PDB entry 8XN5 | electron microscopy, 2.87 A resolution | chains A and B of the 4 polymer chains in the assembly

Chain A:
Protein: Angiotensin-converting enzyme 2
Organism: Homo sapiens
Notes: EC 3.4.17.23, 3.4.17.-
UniProt: Q9BYF1 (ACE2_HUMAN); residues 19-615 here = UniProt positions 19-615
Chain sequence (603 residues; each row starts with the number of its first residue):
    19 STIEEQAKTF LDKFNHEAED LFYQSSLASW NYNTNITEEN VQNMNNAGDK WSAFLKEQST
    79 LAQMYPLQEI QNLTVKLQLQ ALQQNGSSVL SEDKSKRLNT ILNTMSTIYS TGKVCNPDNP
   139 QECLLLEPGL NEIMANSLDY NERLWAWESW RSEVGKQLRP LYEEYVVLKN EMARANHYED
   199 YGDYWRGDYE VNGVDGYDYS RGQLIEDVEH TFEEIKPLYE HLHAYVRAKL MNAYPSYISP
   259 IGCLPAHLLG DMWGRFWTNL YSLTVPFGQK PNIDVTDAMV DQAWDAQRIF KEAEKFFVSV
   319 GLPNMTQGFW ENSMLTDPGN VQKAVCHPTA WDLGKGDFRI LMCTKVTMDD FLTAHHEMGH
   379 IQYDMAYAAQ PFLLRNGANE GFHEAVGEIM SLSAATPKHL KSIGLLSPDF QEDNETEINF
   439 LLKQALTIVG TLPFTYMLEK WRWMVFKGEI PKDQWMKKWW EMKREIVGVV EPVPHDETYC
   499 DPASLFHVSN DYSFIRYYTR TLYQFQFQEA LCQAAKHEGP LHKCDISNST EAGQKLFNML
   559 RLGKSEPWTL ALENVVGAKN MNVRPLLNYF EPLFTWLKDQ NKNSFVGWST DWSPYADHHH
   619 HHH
Unresolved in the structure: 615-621
Sequence notes: expression tag (616-621)
Cystine bridges: Cys133-Cys141, Cys344-Cys361, Cys530-Cys542
Covalent attachments: N-acetylglucosamine (NAG) linked to Asn53, Asn103, Asn322, Asn432, Asn546
Ion coordination: Zn2+: His374, His378, Glu402
Curated features (UniProtKB/Swiss-Prot):
  - region (Interaction with SARS-CoV spike glycoprotein): Asp30 to Tyr41, Met82 to Pro84, Lys353 to Arg357
  - active site: Glu375 (Proton acceptor), His505 (Proton donor)
  - binding site (chloride): Arg169, Trp477, Lys481
  - binding site (substrate): Arg273, His345, Pro346, Tyr515
  - binding site (Zn(2+)): His374, His378, Glu402
  - glycosylation (N-linked (GlcNAc...) asparagine): Asn53, Asn90, Asn103, Asn322, Asn432, Asn546
  - mutagenesis: Ser19 (S19P: Increases slightly the interaction with RBD domain of SARS-CoV-2 spike protein), Gln24 to Lys26 (Slightly inhibits interaction with SARS-CoV spike glycoprotein), Gln24 (Q24T: Increases slightly the interaction with RBD domain of SARS-CoV-2 spike protein), Ala25 (A25V: Increases slightly the interaction with RBD domain of SARS-CoV-2 spike protein), Thr27 (T27Y: Increases slightly the interaction with RBD domain of SARS-CoV-2 spike protein. In sACE2.v2.2; increases interaction with RBD domain of SARS-CoV-2 spike protein ...), Leu29 (L29F: Increases slightly the interaction with RBD domain of SARS-CoV-2 spike protein), Lys31 (K31D: Abolishes interaction with SARS-CoV spike glycoprotein; K31Y: Increases slightly the interaction with RBD domain of SARS-CoV-2 spike protein), Asn33 (N33D: Increases slightly the interaction with RBD domain of SARS-CoV-2 spike protein), His34 (H34A: Increases slightly the interaction with RBD domain of SARS-CoV-2 spike protein), Glu37 (E37A: No effect on interaction with SARS-CoV spike glycoprotein), Asp38 (D38A: No effect on interaction with SARS-CoV spike glycoprotein), Leu39 (L39R: Increases slightly the interaction with RBD domain of SARS-CoV-2 spike protein), 48 further mutagenesis entries in UniProt

Chain B:
Protein: Spike glycoprotein
Organism: Severe acute respiratory syndrome coronavirus 2
UniProt: P0DTC2 (SPIKE_SARS2); aligned to UniProt positions 16-1203 over residues 19-1207 (the alignment contains insertions or deletions, so no single offset holds)
Chain sequence (1227 residues; numbered 19 to 1246; 1 number in that range is skipped by the numbering (no residue carries it; nothing is unmodelled there); the number before each row is that of its first residue):
    19 VNLITRTQSY TNSFTRGVYY PDKVFRSSVL HSTHDLFLPF FSNVTWFHAI HVSGTNGTKR
    79 FDNPALPFND GVYFASTEKS NIIRGWIFGT TLDSKTQSLL IVNNATNVVI KVCEFQFCND
   139 PFLDV
   145 YQKNNKSWME SEFRVYSSAN NCTFEYVSQP FLMDLEGKEG NFKNLREFVF KNIDGYFKIY
   205 SKHTPINLER DLPQGFSALE PLVDLPIGIN ITRFQTLLAL HRSYLTPVDS SSGWTAGAAA
   265 YYVGYLQPRT FLLKYNENGT ITDAVDCALD PLSETKCTLK SFTVEKGIYQ TSNFRVQPTE
   325 SIVRFPNITN LCPFHEVFNA TTFASVYAWN RKRISNCVAD YSVIYNFAPF FAFKCYGVSP
   385 TKLNDLCFTN VYADSFVIRG NEVSQIAPGQ TGNIADYNYK LPDDFTGCVI AWNSNKLDSK
   445 PSGNYNYLYR LLRKSKLKPF ERDISTEIYQ AGNKPCNGVA GPNCYSPLQS YGFRPTYGVG
   505 HQPYRVVVLS FELLHAPATV CGPKKSTNLV KNKCVNFNFN GLTGTGVLTE SNKKFLPFQQ
   565 FGRDIADTTD AVRDPQTLEI LDITPCSFGG VSVITPGTNT SNQVAVLYQG VNCTEVPVAI
   625 HADQLTPTWR VYSTGSNVFQ TRAGCLIGAE YVNNSYECDI PIGAGICASY QTQTKSHGSA
   685 SSVASQSIIA YTMSLGAENS VAYSNNSIAI PTNFTISVTT EILPVSMTKT SVDCTMYICG
   745 DSTECSNLLL QYGSFCTQLK RALTGIAVEQ DKNTQEVFAQ VKQIYKTPPI KYFGGFNFSQ
   805 ILPDPSKPSK RSPIEDLLFN KVTLADAGFI KQYGDCLGDI AARDLICAQK FNGLTVLPPL
   865 LTDEMIAQYT SALLAGTITS GWTFGAGPAL QIPFPMQMAY RFNGIGVTQN VLYENQKLIA
   925 NQFNSAIGKI QDSLSSTPSA LGKLQDVVNH NAQALNTLVK QLSSKFGAIS SVLNDILSRL
   985 DPPEAEVQID RLITGRLQSL QTYVTQQLIR AAEIRASANL AATKMSECVL GQSKRVDFCG
  1045 KGYHLMSFPQ SAPHGVVFLH VTYVPAQEKN FTTAPAICHD GKAHFPREGV FVSNGTHWFV
  1105 TQRNFYEPQI ITTDNTFVSG NCDVVIGIVN NTVYDPLQPE LDSFKEELDK YFKNHTSPDV
  1165 DLGDISGINA SVVNIQKEID RLNEVAKNLN ESLIDLQELG KYEQGYIPEA PRDGQAYVRK
  1225 DGEWVLLSTF LAHHHHHHHH HH
Unresolved in the structure: 19-24, 67-79, 145-153, 178-186, 245-258, 621-639, 677-688, 827-853, 1140-1246
Sequence notes: variant Ile22 (Thr19 in P0DTC2), Ser27 (Ala in P0DTC2), His52 (Gln in P0DTC2), Ala83 (Val in P0DTC2), Asp142 (Gly in P0DTC2), Gln146 (His in P0DTC2), Glu183 (Gln in P0DTC2), Glu213 (Val in P0DTC2), Val252 (Gly in P0DTC2), His339 (Gly in P0DTC2), Thr346 (Arg in P0DTC2), Ile368 (Leu in P0DTC2), Phe371 (Ser in P0DTC2), Pro373 (Ser in P0DTC2), Phe375 (Ser in P0DTC2), Ala376 (Thr in P0DTC2), Asn405 (Asp in P0DTC2), Ser408 (Arg in P0DTC2), Asn417 (Lys in P0DTC2), Lys440 (Asn in P0DTC2), Pro445 (Val in P0DTC2), Ser446 (Gly in P0DTC2), Leu456 (Phe in P0DTC2), Lys460 (Asn in P0DTC2), Asn477 (Ser in P0DTC2), Lys478 (Thr in P0DTC2), Ala484 (Glu in P0DTC2), Pro486 (Phe in P0DTC2), Ser490 (Phe in P0DTC2), Arg498 (Gln in P0DTC2), Tyr501 (Asn in P0DTC2), His505 (Tyr in P0DTC2), Gly614 (Asp in P0DTC2), Tyr655 (His in P0DTC2), Lys679 (Asn in P0DTC2), His681 (Pro in P0DTC2), Lys764 (Asn in P0DTC2), Tyr796 (Asp in P0DTC2), His954 (Gln in P0DTC2), Lys969 (Asn in P0DTC2); engineered mutation Gly682 (Arg in P0DTC2), Ser683 (Arg in P0DTC2), Ser685 (Arg in P0DTC2), Pro817 (Phe in P0DTC2), Pro892 (Ala in P0DTC2), Pro899 (Ala in P0DTC2), Pro942 (Ala in P0DTC2), Pro986 (Lys in P0DTC2), Pro987 (Val in P0DTC2); expression tag (1208-1246)
Cystine bridges: Cys291-Cys301, Cys336-Cys361, Cys379-Cys432, Cys391-Cys525, Cys480-Cys488, Cys538-Cys590, Cys617-Cys649, Cys662-Cys671, Cys738-Cys760, Cys743-Cys749, Cys1032-Cys1043, Cys1082-Cys1126
Covalent attachments: N-acetylglucosamine (NAG) linked to Asn61, Asn122, Asn234, Asn282, Asn331, Asn616, Asn709, Asn717, Asn801, Asn1098, Asn1134
Curated features (UniProtKB/Swiss-Prot):
  - glycosylation (N-linked (GlcNAc...) asparagine): Asn20 (complex), Asn125 (hybrid)

Interface between chain A and chain B:
Contacting residue pairs (35):
  Ser19(A) - Ala475(B)
  Ser19(A) - Asn477(B)  hydrogen bond (backbone-side chain)
  Gln24(A) - Ala475(B)  hydrogen bond (side chain-backbone)
  Gln24(A) - Gly476(B)
  Gln24(A) - Asn477(B)
  Gln24(A) - Asn487(B)  hydrogen bond
  Thr27(A) - Tyr489(B)
  Phe28(A) - Tyr489(B)
  Lys31(A) - Ser490(B)
  Lys31(A) - Leu492(B)
  Lys31(A) - Gln493(B)  hydrogen bond
  His34(A) - Tyr453(B)  hydrogen bond
  His34(A) - Leu455(B)
  His34(A) - Gln493(B)
  His34(A) - Ser494(B)  hydrogen bond (side chain-backbone)
  Glu35(A) - Gln493(B)
  Asp38(A) - Tyr449(B)  hydrogen bond
  Asp38(A) - Arg498(B)  salt bridge
  Asp38(A) - Tyr501(B)
  Tyr41(A) - Arg498(B)
  Tyr41(A) - Thr500(B)  hydrogen bond
  Tyr41(A) - Tyr501(B)  hydrophobic
  Gln42(A) - Tyr449(B)  hydrogen bond
  Gln42(A) - Arg498(B)
  Met82(A) - Asn487(B)
  Tyr83(A) - Asn487(B)  hydrogen bond
  Tyr83(A) - Tyr489(B)
  Asn330(A) - Thr500(B)
  Lys353(A) - Tyr501(B)
  Lys353(A) - Gly502(B)
  Lys353(A) - His505(B)  hydrogen bond (backbone-side chain)
  Gly354(A) - Gly502(B)
  Gly354(A) - His505(B)
  Asp355(A) - Thr500(B)
  Arg357(A) - Thr500(B)
Also at the interface, not in a pair above, chain B (19 interface residues in all): Asn417, Leu456

In short:
17 residues of chain A face 19 of chain B across their interface, with 11 hydrogen bonds and 1 salt bridge.
Among the polar pairs are Asp38(A)-Arg498(B), Ser19(A)-Asn477(B) and Gln24(A)-Ala475(B). Covalently linked
N-acetylglucosamine: at Asn53(A), Asn103(A), Asn322(A), Asn432(A) and Asn546(A).
Chain A is Angiotensin-converting enzyme 2 (Homo sapiens) and chain B is Spike glycoprotein (Severe acute
respiratory syndrome coronavirus 2); the structure, Cryo-EM structure of SARS-CoV-2 Omicron EG.5.1 spike
protein(6P) in complex with human ACE2, was determined by electron microscopy, deposited together with 8WP8,
8XN2, 8XN3, 8XNF, 8XNK, 8Y16 and 8Y18.
